PDB entry 6RDI | electron microscopy, 3.20 A resolution | chains 2 and 7 of the 31 polymer chains in the assembly

== Chain 2 ==
Name: ASA-2: Polytomella F-ATP synthase associated subunit 2
From: Polytomella sp. Pringsheim 198.80
Notes: engineered mutation(s): P165F, N167S
Amino-acid sequence (441 residues; row label = number of the first residue in the row):
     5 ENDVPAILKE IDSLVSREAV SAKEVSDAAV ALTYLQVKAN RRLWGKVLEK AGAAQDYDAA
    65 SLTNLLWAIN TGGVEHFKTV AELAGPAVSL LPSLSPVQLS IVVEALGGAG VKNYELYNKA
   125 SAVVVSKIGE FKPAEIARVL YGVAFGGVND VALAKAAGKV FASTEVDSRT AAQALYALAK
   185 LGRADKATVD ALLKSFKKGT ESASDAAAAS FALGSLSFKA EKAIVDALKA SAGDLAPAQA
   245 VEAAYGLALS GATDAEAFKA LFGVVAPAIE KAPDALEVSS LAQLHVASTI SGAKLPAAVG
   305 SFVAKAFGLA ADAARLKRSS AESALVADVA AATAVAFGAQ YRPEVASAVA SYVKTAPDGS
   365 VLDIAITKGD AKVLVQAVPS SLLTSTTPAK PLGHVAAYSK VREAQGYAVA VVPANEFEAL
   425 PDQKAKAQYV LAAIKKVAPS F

== Chain 7 ==
Name: Mitochondrial ATP synthase associated protein ASA7
From: Polytomella sp. Pringsheim 198.80
UniProtKB: D8V7I2 (D8V7I2_9CHLO); residues 1-190 here = UniProt positions 1-190
Amino-acid sequence (190 residues; numbered 1 to 190; the number before each row is that of its first residue):
     1 MSSVRAGVEA GRRDLTTFTF SGLQDAPVAA LSGSIKLNVA AKAGKAEVTV AAGAAKAATQ
    61 VSAAALRKLS GSKISLAEVA RISVLHSSIQ NYLLSLSNER YQLLSQWPDF TTMYGKDFYY
   121 RAHPEDLKKF YDAADEYYKL YETVTEFDSL SALASQVVPN YAARRRSTVH PAIGSTVADG
   181 AFTNFLLSKQ
Disordered / not traced: 1-14

== Interface between chain 2 and chain 7 ==
Pairs across the interface (105):
  E5(2) with K56(7)
  N6(2) with K56(7), hydrogen bond (backbone-backbone); A57(7); A58(7), hydrogen bond (side chain-backbone)
  D7(2) with A55(7); K56(7); A57(7)
  A10(2) with A55(7), hydrophobic
  I11(2) with V50(7); A52(7), hydrophobic; A55(7); K56(7); A57(7)
  E14(2) with A52(7)
  I15(2) with I35(7), hydrophobic
  L18(2) with S34(7)
  K27(2) with L31(7); S32(7)
  E28(2) with S32(7); S34(7)
  D31(2) with A30(7); L31(7), hydrogen bond (side chain-backbone); S32(7), hydrogen bond; I35(7)
  V34(2) with P27(7), hydrophobic; L37(7), hydrophobic
  A35(2) with I35(7), hydrophobic; L37(7); V50(7), hydrophobic
  T37(2) with L69(7)
  Y38(2) with A26(7); P27(7); L37(7), hydrophobic; L66(7), hydrophobic
  Q40(2) with V61(7); A65(7); L69(7)
  K42(2) with L69(7), hydrogen bond (side chain-backbone); S72(7), hydrogen bond (side chain-backbone); I74(7)
  R45(2) with I74(7), hydrogen bond (side chain-backbone); S75(7), hydrogen bond (side chain-backbone); L76(7)
  W48(2) with L76(7)
  G49(2) with L76(7)
  L52(2) with L76(7), hydrophobic
  A64(2) with L31(7), hydrophobic
  N68(2) with P27(7); L31(7)
  W71(2) with G22(7); A26(7), hydrophobic; P27(7); L66(7), hydrophobic
  N74(2) with L15(7); S21(7)
  T75(2) with S21(7), hydrogen bond; L66(7); L69(7); S70(7)
  G76(2) with L69(7)
  G77(2) with L15(7); S70(7); K73(7); I74(7), hydrogen bond (backbone-backbone)
  V78(2) with L15(7); I74(7), hydrophobic
  E79(2) with L15(7), hydrogen bond (side chain-backbone); S75(7); L76(7), hydrogen bond (backbone-backbone)
  H80(2) with L76(7); E78(7), salt bridge
  K82(2) with E78(7)
  V101(2) with D25(7)
  G112(2) with L15(7); T16(7), hydrogen bond (backbone-backbone)
  E139(2) with D25(7)
  R142(2) with F20(7); Q24(7); D25(7), salt bridge
  Y145(2) with T16(7), hydrogen bond; F18(7), hydrogen bond (side chain-backbone); T19(7); F20(7), hydrophobic
  F149(2) with T16(7)
  R173(2) with F20(7); Q24(7); R67(7)
  Q177(2) with F20(7)
  Y180(2) with T17(7), hydrogen bond; F18(7); F20(7), hydrophobic
  S206(2) with R67(7), hydrogen bond
  S208(2) with F18(7); R67(7)
  D209(2) with F20(7); R67(7), salt bridge
  A211(2) with F18(7), hydrophobic
  A212(2) with F18(7), hydrophobic; F20(7), hydrophobic
  D238(2) with K68(7), salt bridge
  A240(2) with G71(7)
  Q243(2) with T17(7); F18(7); G71(7)
  E246(2) with F18(7)
Interface residues without a listed pair, chain 2 (62 interface residues in all): V8, R21, S30, L39, S65, E108, A113, A176, E205, F215, G237, A242
Interface residues without a listed pair, chain 7 (44 interface residues in all): L23, V39, A43, V48, A51, T59

== Overview ==
62 residues of chain 2 and 44 residues of chain 7 are in contact, with 17 hydrogen bonds and 4 salt bridges.
Polar contacts include H80(2)-E78(7), R142(2)-D25(7) and D209(2)-R67(7).
Chain 2 is ASA-2: Polytomella F-ATP synthase associated subunit 2 and chain 7 is Mitochondrial ATP synthase
associated protein ASA7, both from Polytomella sp. Pringsheim 198.80; the structure, Cryo-EM structure of
Polytomella F-ATP synthase, Rotary substate 1A, monomer-masked refinement, was determined by electron
microscopy (same publication as 6RD4, 6RD5, 6RD6, 6RD7, 6RD8, 6RD9 and 46 further entries).
